PDB entry 7PFC | electron microscopy, 6.40 A resolution (low resolution: residue-level contacts below are approximate; hydrogen-bond / salt-bridge calls are withheld) | chains E and I of the 19 polymer chains in the assembly

[Chain E]
Protein: Histone H3.2
Organism: Homo sapiens
UniProtKB: Q71DI3 (H32_HUMAN); residues 0-135 here correspond to UniProt positions 1-136 (UniProt number = residue number + 1)
Chain sequence (136 residues; numbered 0 to 135; the number before each row is that of its first residue; numbering starts at 0):
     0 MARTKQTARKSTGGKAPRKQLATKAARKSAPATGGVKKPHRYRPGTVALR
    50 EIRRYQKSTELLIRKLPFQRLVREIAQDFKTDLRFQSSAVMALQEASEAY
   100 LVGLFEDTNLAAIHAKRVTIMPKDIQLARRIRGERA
Not modelled in the structure: 0-36, 134-135
Construct notes: engineered mutation Ala110 (Cys111 in Q71DI3)
Curated features (UniProtKB/Swiss-Prot):
  - modified residue: Arg2 (Asymmetric dimethylarginine), Thr3 (Phosphothreonine), Lys4 (Allysine), Gln5 (5-glutamyl dopamine), Thr6 (Phosphothreonine), Arg8 (Citrulline), Lys9 (N6,N6,N6-trimethyllysine), Ser10 (ADP-ribosylserine), Thr11 (Phosphothreonine), Lys14 (N6-(2-hydroxyisobutyryl)lysine), Arg17 (Asymmetric dimethylarginine), Lys18 (N6-(2-hydroxyisobutyryl)lysine), Lys23 (N6-(2-hydroxyisobutyryl)lysine), Arg26 (Citrulline), Lys27 (N6,N6,N6-trimethyllysine), Ser28 (ADP-ribosylserine), Lys36 (N6,N6,N6-trimethyllysine), Lys37 (N6-methyllysine), Tyr41 (Phosphotyrosine), Lys56 (N6,N6,N6-trimethyllysine) and 8 more in UniProt
  - lipidation: Lys18 (N6-decanoyllysine)

[Chain I]
Molecule: 788-nt DNA strand
Organism: synthetic construct
Sequence (788 nucleotides; row label = number of the first residue in the row; note: 217 numbers in that range are skipped by the numbering (no residue carries them; nothing is unmodelled there); a row labelled like 187A-187Z holds insertion residues (187A, then the next letters in order)):
     1 ATCGTCTCGCGCACTGGCCGCCATACTGGAGAATCCCGGTGCCGAGGCCG
    51 CTCAATTGGTCGTAGACAGCTCTAGCACCGCTTAAACGCACGTACGCGCT
   101 GTCCCCCGCGTTTTAACCGCCAAGGGGATTACTCCCTAGTCTCCAGGCAC
   151 GTGTCAGATATATACATCCTGTCATGTAAGTATTAAG
187A-187Z GTAACCCAGTACTGTCTCGCGCACTG
188A-188Z GCCGCCATACTGGAGAATCCCGGTGC
189A-189Z CGAGGCCGCTCAATTGGTCGTAGACA
190A-190Z GCTCTAGCACCGCTTAAACGCACGTA
191A-191Z CGCGCTGTCCCCCGCGTTTTAACCGC
192A-192Z CAAGGGGATTACTCCCTAGTCTCCAG
193A-193Z GCACGTGTCAGATATATACATCCTGT
194A-194Z CATGTAAGTATTAAGGTAACCCAGTA
195A-195J CTGTCTCGCG
   405 CACTGGCCGCCATACTGGAGAATCCCGGTGCCGAGGCCGCTCAATTGGTC
   455 GTAGACAGCTCTAGCACCGCTTAAACGCACGTACGCGCTGTCCCCCGCGT
   505 TTTAACCGCCAAGGGGATTACTCCCTAGTCTCCAGGCACGTGTCAGATAT
   555 ATACATCCTGTCATGTAAGTAATAAGGTAACCCAGTACTGTCTCGCGCAC
   605 TGGCCGCCATACTGGAGAATCCCGGTGCCGAGGCCGCTCAATTGGTCGTA
   655 GACAGCTCTAGCACCGCTTAAACGCACGTACGCGCTGTCCCCCGCGTTTT
   705 AACCGCCAAGGGGATTACTCCCTAGTCTCCAGGCACGTGTCAGATATATA
   755 CATCCTGTCATGTAAGTATTAAGGTAACCCGAT
Not modelled in the structure: 1-15, 187A-187Z, 188A-188Z, 189A-189Z, 190A-190Z, 191A-191Z, 192A-192Z, 193A-193Z, 194A-194Z, 195A-195J, 577-787

[Interface between chain E and chain I]
Contacting residue pairs - 27 pairs, chain E then chain I:
  Pro38(E) - DG110(I)
  His39(E) - DC109(I)
  Arg40(E) - DG108(I)
  Arg40(E) - DC109(I)
  Tyr41(E) - DA33(I)
  Tyr41(E) - DG108(I)
  Tyr41(E) - DC109(I)
  Gly44(E) - DC107(I)
  Gly44(E) - DG108(I)
  Thr45(E) - DG108(I)
  Val46(E) - DG108(I)
  Val46(E) - DC109(I)
  Ala47(E) - DG108(I)
  Arg49(E) - DA33(I)
  Arg49(E) - DT34(I)
  Glu50(E) - DG108(I)
  Lys56(E) - DC35(I)
  Arg63(E) - DA116(I)
  Arg63(E) - DC117(I)
  Lys64(E) - DC117(I)
  Leu65(E) - DA116(I)
  Leu65(E) - DC117(I)
  Pro66(E) - DA116(I)
  Arg69(E) - DA116(I)
  Arg83(E) - DG125(I)
  Arg83(E) - DG126(I)
  Lys115(E) - DC97(I)
Also at the interface, not in a pair above, chain E (22 interface residues in all): Arg42, Pro43, Arg53, Thr118
Also at the interface, not in a pair above, chain I (15 interface residues in all): DG31, DA32, DC106

[Overview]
Chain E and chain I form an interface of 22 and 15 residues respectively.
Chain E is Histone H3.2 (Homo sapiens) and chain I is a 788-nt DNA strand (synthetic construct); the
structure, Nucleosome stack of the 4x197 nucleosome array containing H1, was determined by electron
microscopy, deposited together with 7PET, 7PEU, 7PEV, 7PEW, 7PEX, 7PEY and 16 further entries.
